PDB entry 4ZTN | X-ray diffraction, 2.23 A resolution | chain A

# Chain A
Protein: Interleukin-1 receptor-associated kinase 4
From: Homo sapiens
Notes: EC 2.7.11.1
UniProt: Q9NWZ3 (IRAK4_HUMAN); residue numbers follow UniProt; this construct covers 160-460
Chain sequence (301 residues; row label = number of the first residue in the row):
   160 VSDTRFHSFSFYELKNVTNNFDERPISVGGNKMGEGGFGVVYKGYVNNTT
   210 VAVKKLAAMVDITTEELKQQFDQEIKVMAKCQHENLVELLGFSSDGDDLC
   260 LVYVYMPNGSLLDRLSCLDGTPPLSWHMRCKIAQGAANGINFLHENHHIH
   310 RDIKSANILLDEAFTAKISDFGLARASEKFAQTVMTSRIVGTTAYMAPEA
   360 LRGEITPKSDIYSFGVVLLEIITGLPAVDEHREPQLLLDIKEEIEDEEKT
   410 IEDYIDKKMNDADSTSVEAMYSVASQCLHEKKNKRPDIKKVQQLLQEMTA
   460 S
Unresolved in the structure: 160-162, 217-220, 338-341, 460
Modified positions: T342 (phosphothreonine; TPO); T345 (phosphothreonine; TPO); S346 (phosphoserine; SEP)
Curated features (UniProtKB/Swiss-Prot):
  - active site: D311 (Proton acceptor)
  - binding site (ATP): M192 to V200, K213, K313 to N316, D329
  - modified residue: T342 (Phosphothreonine), T345 (Phosphothreonine), S346 (Phosphoserine)
  - natural variant: G298 (G298D: In IMD67)
  - mutagenesis: K213 (K213A: Loss of kinase activity)
Small-molecule neighbours: 4S3 (5-(1,3-benzothiazol-2-yl)-2-(morpholin-4-yl)-6-[(3R)-piperidin-3-ylamino]pyrimidin-4(3H)-one): M192, G193, V200, A211, K213, V246, Y262, V263, Y264, M265, P266, G268, S269, D272, A315, L318, S328
From the paper describing this entry:
  - binding site for 4S3: D272

# Summary
Bound to chain A: compound 4S3. Curated annotation (UniProt) lists active-site residue D311, 15 ATP-binding
residues and one mutagenesis site. The paper reports a binding site for 4S3 at D272.
Chain A is Interleukin-1 receptor-associated kinase 4 (Homo sapiens); the structure, Irak4-inhibitor
co-structure, was determined by X-ray diffraction, deposited together with 4ZTL and 4ZTM.
